Entry 3F7O (X-ray diffraction, 2.20 A resolution); this record covers chains A and X.

[Chain A]
Molecule: Serine protease
From: Purpureocillium lilacinum
UniProtKB: Q01471 (Q01471_PURLI); residues 1-284 here correspond to UniProt positions 84-367 (UniProt number = residue number + 83)
Sequence (284 residues; row label = number of the first residue in the row):
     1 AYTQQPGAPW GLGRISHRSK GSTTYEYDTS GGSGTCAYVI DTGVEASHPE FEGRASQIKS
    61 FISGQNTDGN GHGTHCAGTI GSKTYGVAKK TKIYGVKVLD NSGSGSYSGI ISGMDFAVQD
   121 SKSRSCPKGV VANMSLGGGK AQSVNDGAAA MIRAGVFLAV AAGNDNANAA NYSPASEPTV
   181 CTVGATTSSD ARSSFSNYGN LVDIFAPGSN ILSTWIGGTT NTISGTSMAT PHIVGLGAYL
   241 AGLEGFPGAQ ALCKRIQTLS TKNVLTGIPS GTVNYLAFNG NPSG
Disulfide bonds: C36-C126, C181-C253
Bound ions: Ca2+: E177, V180, T182, L201, D203

[Chain X]
Molecule: (Msu)(ala)(ala)(pro)(val)
Sequence (5 residues; numbered 1 to 5; the number before each row is that of its first residue):
     1 XAAPV
Modified positions: MSU (succinic acid monomethyl ester) at position 1

[Chain A / chain X interface]
Contacting residue pairs - 25 pairs, chain A then chain X:
  H72(A) - P4(X)
  H72(A) - V5(X)  hydrogen bond (side chain-backbone)
  L99(A) - A2(X)
  L99(A) - P4(X)
  G103(A) - A2(X)
  G103(A) - A3(X)
  G103(A) - P4(X)
  S104(A) - A2(X)
  G105(A) - MSU_1(X)
  G105(A) - A2(X)  hydrogen bond (backbone-backbone)
  S106(A) - MSU_1(X)
  Y107(A) - MSU_1(X)
  I110(A) - A2(X)  hydrophobic
  S135(A) - P4(X)
  S135(A) - V5(X)  hydrogen bond (backbone-backbone)
  L136(A) - A2(X)  hydrophobic
  L136(A) - A3(X)
  L136(A) - V5(X)
  G137(A) - A2(X)
  G137(A) - A3(X)  hydrogen bond (backbone-backbone)
  A161(A) - V5(X)  hydrophobic
  N164(A) - V5(X)  hydrogen bond (side chain-backbone)
  G225(A) - V5(X)
  T226(A) - V5(X)
  S227(A) - V5(X)  hydrogen bond (side chain-backbone)
Also at the interface, not in a pair above, chain A (19 interface residues in all): D41, G138, M228

[Overview]
19 residues of chain A face 5 of chain X across their interface; the contacts include 6 hydrogen bonds. Polar
pairs include H72(A)-V5(X), N164(A)-V5(X) and S227(A)-V5(X). E177(A), V180(A), T182(A), L201(A) and D203(A)
coordinate Ca2+.
Chain A is Serine protease (Purpureocillium lilacinum) and chain X is (Msu)(ala)(ala)(pro)(val); the
structure, Crystal structure of Cuticle-Degrading Protease from Paecilomyces lilacinus (PL646), was determined
by X-ray diffraction (same publication as 3F7M).
